PDB entry 4CST | X-ray diffraction, 1.10 A resolution | chain A

# Chain A
Molecule: Protein fimh
Source organism: Escherichia coli K-12
Notes: fragment: lectin domain, residues 22-180
Reference sequence: P08191 (FIMH_ECOLI); residues 1-159 here correspond to UniProt positions 22-180 (UniProt number = residue number + 21)
Chain sequence (163 residues; row label = number of the first residue in the row):
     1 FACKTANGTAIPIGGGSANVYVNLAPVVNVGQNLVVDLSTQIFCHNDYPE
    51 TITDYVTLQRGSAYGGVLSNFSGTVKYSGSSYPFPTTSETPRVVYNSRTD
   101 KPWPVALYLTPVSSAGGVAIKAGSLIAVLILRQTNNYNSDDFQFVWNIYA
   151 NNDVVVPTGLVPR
Unresolved in the structure: 160-163
Disulfides: Cys-3/Cys-44
Sequence notes: expression tag (160-163)
Ligand contacts: CWK (3'-chloro-4'-(alpha-D-mannopyranosyloxy)biphenyl-4-carbonitrile): Phe-1, Ile-13, Asn-46, Asp-47, Tyr-48, Ile-52, Asp-54, Gln-133, Asn-135, Tyr-137, Asn-138, Asp-140, Phe-142

# Overview
Bound to chain A: compound CWK.
Chain A is Protein fimh (Escherichia coli K-12); the structure, Crystal structure of FimH in complex with
3'-Chloro-4'-(alpha-D-mannopyranosyloxy)-biphenyl-4-carbonitrile, was determined by X-ray diffraction (same
publication as 4CSS).
